6CR5 - chains P and A of the 4 polymer chains in the assembly; structure by X-ray diffraction, 1.98 A resolution.

Chain P:
Molecule: Primer Strand
Sequence (10 nucleotides; each row starts with the number of its first residue):
     1 GCTGATGCGC
Modified positions: DOC (2',3'-dideoxycytidine-5'-monophosphate) at position 10
Bound ions: Na+: DG9 (shared with Thr101(A), Val103(A), Ile106(A) of chain A)

Chain A:
Molecule: DNA polymerase beta
From: Homo sapiens
Notes: EC 2.7.7.7, 4.2.99.-
UniProtKB: P06746 (DPOLB_HUMAN); residues 1-335 here = UniProt positions 1-335
Chain sequence (335 residues; numbered 1 to 335; the number before each row is that of its first residue):
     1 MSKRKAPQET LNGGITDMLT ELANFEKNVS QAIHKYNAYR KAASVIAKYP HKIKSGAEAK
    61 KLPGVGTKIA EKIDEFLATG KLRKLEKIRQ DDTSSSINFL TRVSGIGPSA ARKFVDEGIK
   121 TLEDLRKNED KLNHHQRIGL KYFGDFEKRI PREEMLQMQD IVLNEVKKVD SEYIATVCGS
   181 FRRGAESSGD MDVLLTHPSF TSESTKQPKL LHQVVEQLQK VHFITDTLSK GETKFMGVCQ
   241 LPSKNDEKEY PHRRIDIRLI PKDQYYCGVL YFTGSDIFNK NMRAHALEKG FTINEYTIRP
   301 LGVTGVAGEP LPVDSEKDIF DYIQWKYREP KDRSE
Unresolved in the structure: 1-9
Bound ions: Na+ site 1: Lys60, Leu62, Val65 (shared with 1 residue of chain D); Na+ site 2: Thr101, Val103, Ile106 (shared with DG9(P) of chain P); Mg2+: Asp190, Asp192 (together with FCJ); Na+ site 3: Asp190, Asp192, Asp256 (together with FCJ)
Small-molecule neighbours: FCJ (2'-deoxy-5'-O-[(R)-hydroxy{[(R)-hydroxy(phosphonomethyl)phosphoryl]oxy}phosphoryl]adenosine): Arg149, Gly179, Ser180, Arg183, Ser187, Ser188, Gly189, Asp190, Asp192, Tyr271, Phe272, Thr273, Gly274, Ser275, Asp276, Asn279, Arg283
Swiss-Prot annotation at these positions:
  - region: Arg183 to Asp192 (DNA-binding)
  - active site: Lys72 (Nucleophile)
  - binding site (K(+)): Lys60, Leu62, Val65, Thr101, Val103, Ile106
  - binding site (Na(+)): Lys60, Leu62, Val65, Thr101, Val103, Ile106
  - binding site (dATP): Arg149, Ser180, Arg183, Gly189, Asp190
  - binding site (dCTP): Arg149, Ser180, Arg183, Gly189, Asp190
  - binding site (dGTP): Arg149, Ser180, Arg183, Gly189, Asp190, Asp192
  - binding site (dTTP): Arg149, Ser180, Arg183, Gly189, Asp190
  - binding site (Mg(2+)): Asp190, Asp192, Asp256
  - modified residue: Lys72 (N6-acetyllysine), Arg83 (Omega-N-methylarginine), Arg152 (Omega-N-methylarginine)
  - cross-link (Glycyl lysine isopeptide (Lys-Gly)): Lys41 (interchain with G-Cter in ubiquitin), Lys61 (interchain with G-Cter in ubiquitin), Lys81 (interchain with G-Cter in ubiquitin)

Interface between chain P and chain A:
Residue-residue contacts (17; chain P residue first):
  DG7(P) with Ser109(A), phosphate contact
  DC8(P) with Gly105(A), phosphate contact; Ile106(A), phosphate contact; Gly107(A), hydrogen bond to the phosphate; Pro108(A), phosphate contact; Ser109(A), hydrogen bond to the phosphate; Ala110(A), hydrogen bond to the phosphate
  DG9(P) with Val103(A), phosphate contact; Ser104(A), phosphate contact; Gly105(A), hydrogen bond to the phosphate; Ile106(A), phosphate contact; His135(A), sugar contact; Met236(A), phosphate contact; Arg254(A), phosphate contact
  DOC_10(P) with Arg254(A), salt bridge to the phosphate; Asp256(A), sugar contact; Tyr271(A), hydrogen bond to the base
Interface residues without a listed pair, chain A (17 interface residues in all): Asp190, Asp192, Lys234, Phe272

Summary:
4 residues of chain P face 17 of chain A across their interface, with 5 hydrogen bonds and 1 salt bridge.
Polar contacts include DOC_10(P)-Tyr271(A), DC8(P)-Gly107(A) and DC8(P)-Ser109(A). Chain A binds compound FCJ.
Here chain P is Primer Strand and chain A is DNA polymerase beta (Homo sapiens). Entry 6CR5 (Ternary complex
crystal structure of DNA polymerase Beta with a dideoxy terminated primer with CH2-beta, gamma ...) was
determined by X-ray diffraction together with 6BEL, 6BEM, 6CR3, 6CR4, 6CR6, 6CR7 and 20 further entries from
the same study.
